Entry 2C03 (X-ray diffraction, 1.24 A resolution); this record covers chain A.

Chain A:
Molecule: Signal recognition particle protein
Organism: Thermus aquaticus
Notes: fragment: ng, residues 1-296
UniProt: O07347 (SRP54_THEAQ); residues 2-297 here correspond to UniProt positions 1-296 (UniProt number = residue number - 1)
Sequence (297 residues; each row starts with the number of its first residue):
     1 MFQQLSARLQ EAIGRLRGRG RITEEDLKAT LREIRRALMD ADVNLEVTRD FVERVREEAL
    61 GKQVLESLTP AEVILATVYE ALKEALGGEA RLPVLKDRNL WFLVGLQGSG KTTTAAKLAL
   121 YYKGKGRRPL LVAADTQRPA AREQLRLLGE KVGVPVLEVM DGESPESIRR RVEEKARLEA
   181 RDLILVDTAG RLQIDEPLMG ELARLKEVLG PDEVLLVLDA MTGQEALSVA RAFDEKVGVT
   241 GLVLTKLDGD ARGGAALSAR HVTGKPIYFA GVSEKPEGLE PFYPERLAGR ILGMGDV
Disordered / not traced: 296-297
Differences from the reference sequence: conflict T48 (Ala47 in O07347)
Small-molecule neighbours:
  - 1,4-diethylene dioxide (DIO), molecule 1: Q3, Q4, D250, A251, R252
  - 1,4-diethylene dioxide (DIO), molecule 2: L38, V43, V47, F51, L82, A85, L257, S258
  - 1,4-diethylene dioxide (DIO), molecule 3: G105, L106, A189, G190, R191, Q193, I194, D195, L198, M199, L202, F233
  - 1,4-diethylene dioxide (DIO), molecule 4: T113, A116, K117, L148, K151, V152, E274, K275, P276
  - 1,4-diethylene dioxide (DIO), molecule 5: L147, L148, K151
  - 1,4-diethylene dioxide (DIO), molecule 6: M221, D250, A251
  - 1,4-diethylene dioxide (DIO), molecule 7: L247, A270, V272, E280, P281, F282, Y283, R286, L287, R290
  - GDP (guanosine-5'-diphosphate): L106, Q107, G108, S109, G110, K111, T112, T113, K117, Q144, T245, K246, D248, G271, V272, S273, E274, G278
Reported in the primary citation:
  - binding site for GDP: G108, K117, K246
  - conformationally variable residues (loop rearrangement, side-chain flip): Q107, K117, G271 to G278
  - contacts within the chain: T114-K117 (water-mediated contact)
  - binding site for 1,4-diethylene dioxide: K117, L148, P276

Summary:
Chain A binds GDP and 7 copies of 1,4-diethylene dioxide. The paper reports a binding site for GDP at G108,
K117 and K246; a binding site for 1,4-diethylene dioxide at K117, L148 and P276.
Chain A is Signal recognition particle protein (Thermus aquaticus); the structure, GDP complex of srp gtpase
ffh ng domain, was determined by X-ray diffraction (same publication as 2C04).
